4D9R - chains A and H of the 3 polymer chains in the assembly; structure by X-ray diffraction, 2.42 A resolution.

== Chain A ==
Name: Complement factor D
Source organism: Homo sapiens
Notes: EC 3.4.21.46
Reference sequence: P00746 (CFAD_HUMAN); the construct lacks a stretch of the UniProt sequence and is renumbered around it, so the offset changes along the chain: 16-35 = UniProt 26-45; 37-61 = UniProt 46-70; 62-115 = UniProt 74-127; 118-124 = UniProt 128-134; 6 more segments
Chain sequence (228 residues; each row starts with the number of its first residue; note: 8 numbers in that range are skipped by the numbering (no residue carries them; nothing is unmodelled there); a row labelled like 61A-61C holds insertion residues (61A, then the next letters in order)):
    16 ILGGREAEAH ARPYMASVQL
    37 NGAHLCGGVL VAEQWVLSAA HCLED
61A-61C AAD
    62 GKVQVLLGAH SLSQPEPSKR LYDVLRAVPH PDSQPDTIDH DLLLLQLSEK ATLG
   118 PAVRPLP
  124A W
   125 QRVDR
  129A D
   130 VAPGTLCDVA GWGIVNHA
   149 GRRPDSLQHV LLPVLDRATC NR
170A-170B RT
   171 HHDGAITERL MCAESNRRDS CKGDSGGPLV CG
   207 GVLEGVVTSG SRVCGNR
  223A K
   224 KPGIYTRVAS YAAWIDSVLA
Cystine bridges: Cys42-Cys58, Cys136-Cys201, Cys168-Cys182, Cys191-Cys220
Reported in the primary citation:
  - catalytic residues: His57, Asp102, Ser195
  - conformationally variable residues (loop rearrangement, side-chain flip): His57, Val212 to Arg218
  - mutagenesis - S195A: abolished catalytic activity on FB

== Chain H ==
Name: Fab heavy chain
Source organism: Homo sapiens
Reference sequence: P01857 (IGHG1_HUMAN); residues 122-224 here correspond to UniProt positions 1-103 (UniProt number = residue number - 121)
Chain sequence (218 residues; numbered 1 to 224; 6 numbers in that range are skipped by the numbering (no residue carries them; nothing is unmodelled there); the number before each row is that of its first residue):
     1 EVQLVQSGPE LKKPGASVKV SCKASGYTFT NYGMNWVRQA PGQGLEWMGW INTYTGETTY
    61 ADDFKGRFVF SLDTSVSTAY LQISSLKAED TAVYYCEREG G
   108 VNNWGQGTLV TVSSASTKGP SVFPLAPSSK STSGGTAALG CLVKDYFPEP VTVSWNSGAL
   168 TSGVHTFPAV LQSSGLYSLS SVVTVPSSSL GTQTYICNVN HKPSNTKVDK KVEPKSC
Cystine bridges: Cys22-Cys96, Cys148-Cys204
Construct notes: linker (117-121)
Swiss-Prot annotation at these positions:
  - region: Glu220 to Cys224 (Hinge)

== Chain A / chain H interface ==
Contacting residue pairs - 26 pairs, chain A then chain H:
  Asp129A(A) - Tyr54(H)  hydrogen bond
  Pro132(A) - Tyr54(H)  hydrophobic
  Asp164(A) - Asn52(H)  hydrogen bond
  Asp164(A) - Tyr54(H)
  Asp164(A) - Thr55(H)
  Arg165(A) - Asn31(H)
  Ala166(A) - Thr30(H)
  Ala166(A) - Asn31(H)
  Ala166(A) - Gly33(H)
  Ala166(A) - Trp50(H)
  Ala166(A) - Asn52(H)
  Thr167(A) - Asn52(H)  hydrogen bond
  Asn169(A) - Asn31(H)  hydrogen bond (side chain-backbone)
  Asn169(A) - Glu99(H)
  Asn169(A) - Gly100(H)
  Arg170(A) - Trp50(H)
  Arg170(A) - Glu99(H)
  Arg170A(A) - Glu97(H)  salt bridge
  Arg170A(A) - Glu99(H)  salt bridge
  Arg170A(A) - Asn109(H)
  Asp173(A) - Gly100(H)
  Asp173(A) - Gly101(H)  hydrogen bond (side chain-backbone)
  Gly174(A) - Tyr32(H)
  Gly174(A) - Gly101(H)
  Glu178(A) - Thr28(H)
  Glu178(A) - Asn31(H)
Interface residues without a listed pair, chain A (13 interface residues in all): Ile176
Interface residues without a listed pair, chain H (17 interface residues in all): Asn35, Thr53, Glu57
Interface features reported in the paper:
  - residue pairs: Arg170A(A)-Glu97(H), Arg170A(A)-Glu99(H), Glu178(A)-Thr28(H)
  - epitope / paratope residues, chain A: Asp129A(A), Asp164(A), Arg170A(A), Asp173(A), Glu178(A)
  - epitope / paratope residues, chain H: Thr28(H), Glu97(H), Glu99(H)

== Overview ==
13 residues of chain A face 17 of chain H across their interface, with 5 hydrogen bonds and 2 salt bridges.
Polar pairs include Arg170A(A)-Glu97(H), Arg170A(A)-Glu99(H) and Asp129A(A)-Tyr54(H). The authors report
contacts between Arg170A(A) and Glu97(H), Arg170A(A) and Glu99(H) and Glu178(A) and Thr28(H). From the paper:
catalytic residues His57(A), Asp102(A) and Ser195(A); S195A of chain A abolishes catalytic activity on FB.
Chain A is Complement factor D and chain H is Fab heavy chain, both from Homo sapiens; the structure,
Inhibiting Alternative Pathway Complement Activation by Targeting the Exosite on Factor D, was determined by
X-ray diffraction.
